1EBA - chains C and D of the 4 polymer chains in the assembly; structure by X-ray diffraction, 2.70 A resolution.

== Chain C (and D) ==
Name: Protein (epo mimetics peptide 33)
Notes: chain D of this document is another copy of the same molecule, construct and numbering; everything in this record applies to it too
Sequence (20 residues; each row starts with the number of its first residue):
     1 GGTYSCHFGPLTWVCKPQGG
Disordered / not traced: 1-2, 19-20
Modified / non-standard residues: Tyr4 (3,5 dibromotyrosine; DBY)
Disulfides: Cys6-Cys15

== How chain C and chain D interact ==
Residue-residue contacts (16):
  Thr3(C) - Cys6(D)  hydrogen bond (backbone-backbone)
  Thr3(C) - His7(D)
  Tyr4(C) - Tyr4(D)
  Tyr4(C) - Ser5(D)
  Tyr4(C) - Cys6(D)  hydrogen bond (backbone-backbone)
  Tyr4(C) - Phe8(D)
  Ser5(C) - Tyr4(D)
  Ser5(C) - Gln18(D)
  Cys6(C) - Thr3(D)
  Cys6(C) - Tyr4(D)  hydrogen bond (backbone-backbone)
  Cys6(C) - Cys6(D)  hydrogen bond
  His7(C) - Thr3(D)
  Trp13(C) - Trp13(D)
  Trp13(C) - Cys15(D)  hydrophobic
  Cys15(C) - Trp13(D)  hydrophobic
  Gln18(C) - Gln18(D)
Also at the interface, not in a pair above, chain C (9 interface residues in all): Phe8

== Summary ==
Chain C and chain D each contribute 9 residues to their interface; the contacts include 4 hydrogen bonds.
Polar pairs include Cys6(C)-Cys6(D), Thr3(C)-Cys6(D) and Tyr4(C)-Cys6(D).
Chain C and chain D are both Protein (epo mimetics peptide 33); the structure, Complex between the
extracellular domain of erythropoietin (epo) receptor [ebp] and an inactive peptide [EMP33] contains ..., was
determined by X-ray diffraction.
